9UD5 - chains C and F of the 6 polymer chains in the assembly; structure by electron microscopy, 2.90 A resolution.

[Chain C]
Protein: Na(+)-translocating NADH-quinone reductase subunit C
Organism: Vibrio cholerae O395
Notes: EC 7.2.1.1
UniProtKB: A5F5Y7 (NQRC_VIBC3); residues 1-257 here = UniProt positions 1-257
Sequence (257 residues; row label = number of the first residue in the row):
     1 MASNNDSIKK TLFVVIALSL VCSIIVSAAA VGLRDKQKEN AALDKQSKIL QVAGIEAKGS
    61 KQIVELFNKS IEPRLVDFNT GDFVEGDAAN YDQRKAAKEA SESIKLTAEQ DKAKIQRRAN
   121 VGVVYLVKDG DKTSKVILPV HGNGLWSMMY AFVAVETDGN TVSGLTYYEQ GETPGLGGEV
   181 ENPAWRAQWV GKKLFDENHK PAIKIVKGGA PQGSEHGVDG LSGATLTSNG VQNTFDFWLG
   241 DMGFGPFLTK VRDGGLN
Not modelled in the structure: 1-5, 257
Ligand contacts:
  - Ca2+ (CA): Q93, A97, R117, R118, A119, H141, W238
  - FMN (flavin mononucleotide): L145, W146, E172, T173, L176, G177, K207, G223, A224, T225, L226, T227
Curated features (UniProtKB/Swiss-Prot):
  - modified residue: T225 (FMN phosphoryl threonine)
  - mutagenesis: H216 (H216L: Decrease in FMN binding), T225 (T225L: Loss of FMN binding)

[Chain F]
Protein: Na(+)-translocating NADH-quinone reductase subunit F
Organism: Vibrio cholerae O395
Notes: EC 7.2.1.1
UniProtKB: A5F5Y4 (NQRF_VIBC3); residues 1-408 here = UniProt positions 1-408
Sequence (414 residues; each row starts with the number of its first residue):
     1 MSTIIFGVVM FTLIILALVL VILFAKSKLV PTGDITISIN GDPEKAIVTQ PGGKLLTALA
    61 GAGVFVSSAC GGGGSCGQCR VKIKSGGGDI LPTELDHISK GEAREGERLA CQVAVKADMD
   121 LELPEEIFGV KKWECTVISN DNKATFIKEL KLAIPDGESV PFRAGGYIQI EAPAHHVKYA
   181 DFDVPEKYRG DWDKFNLFRY ESKVDEPIIR AYSMANYPEE FGIIMLNVRI ATPPPNNPNV
   241 PPGQMSSYIW SLKAGDKCTI SGPFGEFFAK DTDAEMVFIG GGAGMAPMRS HIFDQLKRLK
   301 SKRKMSYWYG ARSKREMFYV EDFDGLAAEN DNFVWHCALS DPQPEDNWTG YTGFIHNVLY
   361 ENYLKDHEAP EDCEYYMCGP PMMNAAVINM LKNLGVEEEN ILLDDFGGHH HHHH
Not modelled in the structure: 409-414
Construct notes: expression tag (409-414)
Bound ions: 2Fe-2S cluster Fe: C76, C79, C111
Ligand contacts:
  - FAD (flavin-adenine dinucleotide): Y167, R210, A211, Y212, S213, N227, V228, R229, A231, T232, P233, P234, N237, V240, P241, P242, G243, Q244, M245, S246, F406, G407
  - 2Fe-2S cluster (FES): G72, G74, C76, G77, Q78, C79, L109, C111, Q112
Curated features (UniProtKB/Swiss-Prot):
  - binding site ([2Fe-2S] cluster): C70, C76, C79, C111
  - mutagenesis: C70 (C70A: Loss of the 2Fe-2S center, but does not affect flavin content. Exhibits very low NADH:quinone oxidoreductase activity), C76 (C76A: Loss of the 2Fe-2S center, but does not affect flavin content. Exhibits very low NADH:quinone oxidoreductase activity), C79 (C79A: Loss of the 2Fe-2S center, but does not affect flavin content. Exhibits very low NADH:quinone oxidoreductase activity), C111 (C111A: Loss of the 2Fe-2S center, but does not affect flavin content. Exhibits very low NADH:quinone oxidoreductase activity), R210 (R210L: Decreases flavin content, but does not affect the 2Fe-2S center. Exhibits very low NADH:quinone oxidoreductase activity), Y212 (Y212L: Decreases flavin content, but does not affect the 2Fe-2S center. Exhibits very low NADH:quinone oxidoreductase activity), S246 (S246A: Decreases flavin content, but does not affect the 2Fe-2S center. Exhibits very low NADH:quinone oxidoreductase activity)

[Chain C / chain F interface]
Contacting residue pairs (13):
  V15(C) - I15(F)  hydrophobic
  V15(C) - V19(F)  hydrophobic
  S19(C) - F11(F)
  S19(C) - I15(F)
  L20(C) - T12(F)
  C22(C) - F11(F)  hydrophobic
  S23(C) - V8(F)
  S23(C) - F11(F)
  I24(C) - V8(F)  hydrophobic
  S27(C) - I4(F)
  S27(C) - V8(F)
  V31(C) - T3(F)
  R34(C) - T3(F)
Interface residues without a listed pair, chain C (12 interface residues in all): I8, L12, I16
Interface residues without a listed pair, chain F (10 interface residues in all): L16, L20, L23

[Overview]
12 residues of chain C and 10 residues of chain F are in contact. Ligands of chain C: Ca2+ and flavin
mononucleotide. Bound to chain F: 2Fe-2S cluster and flavin-adenine dinucleotide.
Here chain C is Na(+)-translocating NADH-quinone reductase subunit C and chain F is Na(+)-translocating
NADH-quinone reductase subunit F, both from Vibrio cholerae O395. Entry 9UD5 (Cryo-EM structure of
Na+-translocating NADH-ubiquinone oxidoreductase from Vibrio cholerae reduced by NADH, with bound korormicin
A) was determined by electron microscopy (same publication as 9U5G, 9UD3, 9UD4, 9UD6, 9UD8, 9UD9 and 4 further
entries).
